Entry 7XAQ (electron microscopy, 3.59 A resolution); this record covers chains E and C of the 10 polymer chains in the assembly.

# Chain E
Molecule: fadD1
Organism: Pseudomonas aeruginosa PAO1
Sequence (43 nucleotides; row label = number of the first residue in the row):
     1 GACCGTGACC GAGACTAATG TCTCGGTCAT TTTTTTGACC GAA

# Chain C
Name: Probable transcriptional regulator
Organism: Pseudomonas aeruginosa PAO1
UniProt: Q9HZP1 (Q9HZP1_PSEAE); residues 1-212 here = UniProt positions 1-212
Chain sequence (212 residues; each row starts with the number of its first residue):
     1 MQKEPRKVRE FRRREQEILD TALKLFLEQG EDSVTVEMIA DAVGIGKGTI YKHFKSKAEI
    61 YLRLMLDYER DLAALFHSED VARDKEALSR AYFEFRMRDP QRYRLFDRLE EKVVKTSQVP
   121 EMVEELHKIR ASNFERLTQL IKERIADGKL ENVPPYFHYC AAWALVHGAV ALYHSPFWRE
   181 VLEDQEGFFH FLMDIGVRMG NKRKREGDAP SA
Not modelled in the structure: 1-6, 205-212

# How chain E and chain C interact
Pairs across the interface (6; chain E residue first):
  DC4(E) with Lys7(C), phosphate contact
  DG5(E) with Lys7(C), hydrogen bond to the phosphate
  DA14(E) with Thr35(C), phosphate contact; Lys57(C), salt bridge to the phosphate
  DC15(E) with Ser33(C), hydrogen bond to the phosphate; Glu37(C), sugar contact
Interface residues without a listed pair, chain E (6 interface residues in all): DC10, DG13
Interface residues without a listed pair, chain C (6 interface residues in all): Lys47

# Summary
Chain E and chain C each contribute 6 residues to their interface, with 2 hydrogen bonds and 1 salt bridge.
Polar contacts include DG5(E)-Lys7(C), DC15(E)-Ser33(C) and DA14(E)-Lys57(C).
Here chain E is fadD1 and chain C is Probable transcriptional regulator, both from Pseudomonas aeruginosa
PAO1. Entry 7XAQ (Cryo-EM structure of PvrA-DNA complex) was determined by electron microscopy.
